PDB entry 8UEJ | electron microscopy, 2.70 A resolution | chains FC and FD of the 179 polymer chains in the assembly

[Chain FC (and FD)]
Molecule: Coat protein
Source organism: Caulobacter phage phiCb5
Notes: chain FD of this document is another copy of the same molecule, construct and numbering; everything in this record applies to it too
UniProt: D7RIC2 (D7RIC2_9VIRU); residues 1-122 here correspond to UniProt positions 2-123 (UniProt number = residue number + 1)
Chain sequence (122 residues; numbered 1 to 122; the number before each row is that of its first residue):
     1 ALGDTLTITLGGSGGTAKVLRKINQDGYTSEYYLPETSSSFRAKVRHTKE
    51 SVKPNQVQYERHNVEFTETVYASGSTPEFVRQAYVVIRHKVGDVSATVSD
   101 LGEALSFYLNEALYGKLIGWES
Ion coordination: Ca2+ site 1: Gln-25 (shared with Gln-25(FD), Asp-26(FD) of chain FD; 1 residue of chain FE); Ca2+ site 2 near Glu-103 (its only coordinating residue here); Ca2+ site 3 near Glu-111 (its only coordinating residue here)

[How chain FC and chain FD interact]
Pairs across the interface (12):
  Ala-1(FC) with Asp-4(FD)
  Gln-25(FC) with Ile-23(FD), hydrogen bond (side chain-backbone); Asn-24(FD), hydrogen bond; Gln-25(FD), hydrogen bond (side chain-backbone); Asp-26(FD)
  Asp-26(FC) with Asp-26(FD)
  Gly-27(FC) with Asn-24(FD); Asp-26(FD), hydrogen bond (backbone-side chain)
  Tyr-28(FC) with Ile-23(FD), hydrophobic; Asn-24(FD), hydrogen bond (backbone-side chain); Glu-31(FD), hydrogen bond
  Lys-49(FC) with Arg-42(FD)
Also at the interface, not in a pair above, chain FC (7 interface residues in all): Gly-92
Also at the interface, not in a pair above, chain FD (8 interface residues in all): Tyr-71

[Overview]
7 residues of chain FC face 8 of chain FD across their interface, with 6 hydrogen bonds. Polar contacts
include Gln-25(FC)/Ile-23(FD), Gln-25(FC)/Asn-24(FD) and Gln-25(FC)/Gln-25(FD).
Chain FC and chain FD are both Coat protein (Caulobacter phage phiCb5); the structure, ssRNA phage PhiCb5
virion, was determined by electron microscopy (same publication as 8U2B and 8UCR).
